6IFL - chains D and I of the 10 polymer chains in the assembly; structure by electron microscopy, 3.16 A resolution.

[Chain D]
Protein: Type III-A CRISPR-associated RAMP protein Csm3
Source organism: Streptococcus thermophilus ND03
UniProt: A0A2U2M035 (A0A2U2M035_STRTR); residue numbers follow UniProt; this construct covers 1-220
Amino-acid sequence (220 residues; each row starts with the number of its first residue):
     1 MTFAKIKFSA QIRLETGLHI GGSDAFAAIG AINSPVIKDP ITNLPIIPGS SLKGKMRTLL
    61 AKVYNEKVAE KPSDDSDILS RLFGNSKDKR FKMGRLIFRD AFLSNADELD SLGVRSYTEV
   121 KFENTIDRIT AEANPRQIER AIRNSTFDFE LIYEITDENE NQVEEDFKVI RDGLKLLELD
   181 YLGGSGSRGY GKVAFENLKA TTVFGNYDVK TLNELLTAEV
Unresolved in the structure: 1, 219-220
Sequence notes: engineered mutation Asn33 (Asp in A0A2U2M035)
Reported in the primary citation:
  - binding site for NTR: Pro135, Arg136

[Chain I]
Molecule: crRNA
Sequence (36 nucleotides; row label = number of the first residue in the row):
     1 ACGGAAACGC UUUCUAGCUC GCUAUAAUUA CCCAUU
Unresolved in the structure: 36

[Chain D / chain I interface]
Contacting residue pairs - 50 pairs, chain D then chain I:
  His19(D) with C22(I), phosphate contact
  Ile20(D) with C22(I), phosphate contact
  Gly21(D) with G21(I), sugar contact; C22(I), phosphate contact
  Ser23(D) with G21(I), base contact
  Ser50(D) with C20(I), sugar contact; G21(I), hydrogen bond to the phosphate
  Ser51(D) with C20(I), phosphate contact; G21(I), hydrogen bond to the phosphate; C22(I), phosphate contact
  Lys53(D) with U19(I), phosphate contact
  Gly54(D) with C20(I), sugar contact
  Lys55(D) with C20(I), base contact
  Arg57(D) with C18(I), hydrogen bond to the phosphate; U19(I), salt bridge to the phosphate
  Thr58(D) with C20(I), base contact
  Phe83(D) with C18(I), sugar contact; U19(I), phosphate contact
  Gly84(D) with C18(I), sugar contact
  Ser86(D) with G17(I), hydrogen bond to the base; C18(I), sugar contact
  Lys87(D) with G17(I), base contact
  Lys92(D) with G17(I), sugar contact
  Met93(D) with G17(I), phosphate contact
  Lys121(D) with A27(I), salt bridge to the phosphate
  Phe122(D) with A27(I), sugar contact
  Glu123(D) with U25(I), sugar contact; A27(I), phosphate contact
  Asn124(D) with U25(I), sugar contact; A26(I), sugar contact; A27(I), hydrogen bond to the sugar; U28(I), hydrogen bond to the sugar
  Thr125(D) with U25(I), hydrogen bond to the base; A26(I), phosphate contact
  Ile126(D) with A26(I), hydrogen bond to the phosphate; U28(I), sugar contact
  Arg128(D) with A26(I), salt bridge to the phosphate
  Ala131(D) with U29(I), sugar contact
  Ala133(D) with A27(I), base contact; U28(I), base contact
  Pro135(D) with A27(I), base contact
  Arg136(D) with U25(I), hydrogen bond to the sugar
  Tyr181(D) with U23(I), hydrogen bond to the phosphate
  Gly184(D) with C22(I), hydrogen bond to the phosphate; U23(I), phosphate contact
  Ser185(D) with U23(I), phosphate contact
  Gly186(D) with U23(I), phosphate contact
  Ser187(D) with A24(I), phosphate contact
  Arg188(D) with A24(I), salt bridge to the phosphate; U25(I), salt bridge to the phosphate
Other interface residues (no listed pair), chain D (38 interface residues in all): Pro48, Pro72, Asn85, Gly183

[In short]
38 residues of chain D and 13 residues of chain I are in contact; the contacts include 11 hydrogen bonds and 5
salt bridges. Polar pairs include Ser86(D)-G17(I), Thr125(D)-U25(I) and Asn124(D)-A27(I). From the paper: a
binding site for NTR at Pro135(D) and Arg136(D).
Chain D is Type III-A CRISPR-associated RAMP protein Csm3 (Streptococcus thermophilus ND03) and chain I is
crRNA; the structure, Cryo-EM structure of type III-A Csm-NTR complex, was determined by electron microscopy
(same publication as 6IFK, 6IFN, 6IFR, 6IFU, 6IFY, 6IFZ and 6IG0).
